Entry 8JLA (electron microscopy, 3.44 A resolution); this record covers chains H and J of the 10 polymer chains in the assembly.

[Chain H]
Protein: Histone H2B type 1-J
Source organism: Homo sapiens
UniProt: P06899 (H2B1J_HUMAN); residues 25-125 here correspond to UniProt positions 26-126 (UniProt number = residue number + 1)
Chain sequence (105 residues; numbered 21 to 125; the number before each row is that of its first residue):
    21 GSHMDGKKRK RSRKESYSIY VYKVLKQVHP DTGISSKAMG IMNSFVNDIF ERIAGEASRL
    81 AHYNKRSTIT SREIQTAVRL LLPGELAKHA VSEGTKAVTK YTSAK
Not modelled in the structure: 21-31, 125
Construct notes: expression tag (21-24)
Swiss-Prot annotation at these positions:
  - modified residue: Lys34 (N6-(2-hydroxyisobutyryl)lysine), Glu35 (PolyADP-ribosyl glutamic acid), Ser36 (Phosphoserine), Lys43 (N6-(2-hydroxyisobutyryl)lysine), Lys46 (N6-(2-hydroxyisobutyryl)lysine), Lys57 (N6,N6-dimethyllysine), Arg79 (Dimethylated arginine), Lys85 (N6,N6,N6-trimethyllysine), Arg86 (Omega-N-methylarginine), Arg92 (Omega-N-methylarginine), Lys108 (N6-(2-hydroxyisobutyryl)lysine), Thr115 (Phosphothreonine), Lys116 (N6-(2-hydroxyisobutyryl)lysine), Lys120 (N6-(2-hydroxyisobutyryl)lysine)
  - glycosylation: Ser112 (O-linked (GlcNAc) serine)
  - cross-link (Glycyl lysine isopeptide (Lys-Gly)): Lys34 (interchain with G-Cter in ubiquitin), Lys120 (interchain with G-Cter in ubiquitin)

[Chain J]
Molecule: 193-nt DNA strand
Source organism: synthetic construct
Sequence (193 nucleotides; each row starts with the number of its first residue; numbers below 1 keep their minus sign (DA-96 is residue -96)):
   -96 ATCACGTAAT ATTGGCCAGC TAGGATCACA ATCCCGGTGC CGAGGCCGCT CAATTGGTCG
   -36 TAGACAGCTC TAGCACCGCT TAAACGCACG TACGGATTCC GTACGTGCGT TTAAGCGGTG
    24 CTAGAGCTGT CTACGACCAA TTGAGCGGCC TCGGCACCGG GATTGTGATC CTAGCTGGCC
    84 AATATTACGT GAT
Not modelled in the structure: -96 to -78, 79-96

[How chain H and chain J interact]
Residue-residue contacts - 12 pairs, chain H then chain J:
  Ser32(H) - DC30(J)  phosphate contact
  Tyr42(H) - DG-53(J)  hydrogen bond to the phosphate
  Tyr42(H) - DG-52(J)  phosphate contact
  Gly53(H) - DG-53(J)  phosphate contact
  Ile54(H) - DA-54(J)  sugar contact
  Ile54(H) - DG-53(J)  hydrogen bond to the phosphate
  Ser55(H) - DA-54(J)  phosphate contact
  Ser56(H) - DA-54(J)  hydrogen bond to the phosphate
  Arg86(H) - DG-34(J)  phosphate contact
  Ser87(H) - DA-35(J)  hydrogen bond to the phosphate
  Ser87(H) - DG-34(J)  hydrogen bond to the phosphate
  Thr88(H) - DG-34(J)  hydrogen bond to the phosphate
Interface residues without a listed pair, chain H (12 interface residues in all): Arg33, Glu35, Lys85
Interface residues without a listed pair, chain J (11 interface residues in all): DG-55, DC-46, DA-45, DA-44, DA-33

[Summary]
12 residues of chain H and 11 residues of chain J are in contact, with 6 hydrogen bonds. Polar pairs include
Tyr42(H)-DG-53(J), Ile54(H)-DG-53(J) and Ser56(H)-DA-54(J).
Chain H is Histone H2B type 1-J (Homo sapiens) and chain J is a 193-nt DNA strand (synthetic construct); the
structure, Cryo-EM structure of the human nucleosome lacking N-terminal region of H2A, H2B, H3, and H4, was
determined by electron microscopy (same publication as 8JL9, 8JLB and 8JLD).
